3SDA - chains A and C of the 4 polymer chains in the assembly; structure by X-ray diffraction, 2.80 A resolution.

Chain A:
Molecule: Antigen-presenting glycoprotein CD1d1
Organism: Mus musculus
Notes: fragment: extracellular domain
Reference sequence: P11609 (CD1D1_MOUSE); residues 1-279 here correspond to UniProt positions 19-297 (UniProt number = residue number + 18)
Amino-acid sequence (302 residues; row label = number of the first residue in the row):
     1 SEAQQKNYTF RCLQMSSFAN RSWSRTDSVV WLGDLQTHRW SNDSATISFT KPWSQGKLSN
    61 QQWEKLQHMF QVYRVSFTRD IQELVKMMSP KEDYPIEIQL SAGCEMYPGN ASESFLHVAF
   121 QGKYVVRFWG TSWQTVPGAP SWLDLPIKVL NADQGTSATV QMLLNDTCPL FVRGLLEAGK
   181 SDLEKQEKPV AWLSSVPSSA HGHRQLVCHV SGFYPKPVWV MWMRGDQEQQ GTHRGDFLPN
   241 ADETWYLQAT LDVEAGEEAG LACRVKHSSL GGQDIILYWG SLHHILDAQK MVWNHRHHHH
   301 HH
Not modelled in the structure: 1-5, 296-302
Disulfide bonds: Cys208-Cys263
Covalent attachments: N-acetylglucosamine (NAG) linked to Asn20, Asn42, Asn165
Construct notes: expression tag (280-302)
Residues lining bound ligands: GCY (N-[(2S,3R)-1-(beta-D-galactopyranosyloxy)-3-hydroxyoctadec-4-en-2-yl]tetracosanamide): Phe10, Cys12, Gln14, Ser28, Val30, His38, Trp40, Ile47, Trp63, Met69, Phe70, Tyr73, Ser76, Phe77, Asp80, Leu84, Val85, Met88, Leu100, Ala102, Val118, Phe120, Trp133, Trp142, Leu143, Leu150, Asp153, Gly155, Thr156, Thr159, Val160, Leu163, Leu164, Thr167, Cys168, Phe171
Curated features (UniProtKB/Swiss-Prot):
  - binding site (a D-galactosylceramide): Asp80, Asp153 to Thr156
  - glycosylation (N-linked (GlcNAc...) asparagine): Asn7, Asn20, Asn42, Asn110, Asn165

Chain C:
Molecule: NKT TCR Valpha14 chain
Organism: Mus musculus , Homo sapiens
Amino-acid sequence (207 residues; numbered 1 to 210; 3 numbers in that range are skipped by the numbering (no residue carries them; nothing is unmodelled there); the number before each row is that of its first residue):
     1 TQVEQSPQSL VVRQGENSVL QCNYSVTPDN HLRWFKQDTG KGLVSLTVLV DQKDKTSNGR
    62 YSATLDKDAK HSTLHITATL LDDTATYICV VGDRGSALG
   103 RLHFGAGTQL IVIPDIQNPD PAVYQLRDSK SSDKSVCLFT DFDSQTNVSQ SKDSDVYITD
   163 KCVLDMRSMD FKSNSAVAWS NKSDFACANA FNNSIIPEDT FFPSPESS
Not modelled in the structure: 183-187, 205-210
Residues lining bound ligands: GCY (N-[(2S,3R)-1-(beta-D-galactopyranosyloxy)-3-hydroxyoctadec-4-en-2-yl]tetracosanamide): Pro28, Asp29, Asn30, Arg95, Gly96
What the authors report for this chain:
  - binding site for GCY: Asn30

Interface between chain A and chain C:
Contacting residue pairs - 15 pairs, chain A then chain C:
  Val72(A) with Pro28(C), hydrophobic
  Ser76(A) with Pro28(C); Arg95(C), hydrogen bond (backbone-side chain)
  Arg79(A) with Asp94(C), salt bridge; Arg95(C); Leu99(C); Gly100(C); Arg103(C)
  Asp80(A) with Arg95(C), salt bridge; Leu99(C)
  Glu83(A) with Leu99(C); Arg103(C), salt bridge
  Met87(A) with Leu99(C), hydrophobic
  Val149(A) with Ser97(C)
  Asp153(A) with Gly96(C)
Also at the interface, not in a pair above, chain A (10 interface residues in all): Leu84, Ala152
Also at the interface, not in a pair above, chain C (10 interface residues in all): Asn30, Ala98

Summary:
Chain A and chain C each contribute 10 residues to their interface, with 1 hydrogen bond and 3 salt bridges.
Polar pairs include Arg79(A)-Asp94(C), Asp80(A)-Arg95(C) and Glu83(A)-Arg103(C). Compound GCY is bound between
chain A and chain C. N-acetylglucosamine is covalently linked to Asn20(A), Asn42(A) and Asn165(A). From the
paper: a binding site for GCY at Asn30(C).
Here chain A is Antigen-presenting glycoprotein CD1d1 (Mus musculus) and chain C is NKT TCR Valpha14 chain
(Mus musculus , Homo sapiens). Entry 3SDA (Crystal structure of autoreactive-Valpha14-Vbeta6 NKT TCR in
complex with CD1d-beta-galactosylceramide) was determined by X-ray diffraction together with 3SCM, 3SDC, 3SDD
and 3SDX from the same study.
